PDB entry 7W8N | X-ray diffraction, 1.75 A resolution | chains A and C of the 4 polymer chains in the assembly

== Chain A ==
Protein: Lipase
Organism: Erythrobacter longus
UniProt: A0A074MDU6 (A0A074MDU6_ERYLO); numbering as in UniProt (aligned over 1-314)
Chain sequence (314 residues; row label = number of the first residue in the row):
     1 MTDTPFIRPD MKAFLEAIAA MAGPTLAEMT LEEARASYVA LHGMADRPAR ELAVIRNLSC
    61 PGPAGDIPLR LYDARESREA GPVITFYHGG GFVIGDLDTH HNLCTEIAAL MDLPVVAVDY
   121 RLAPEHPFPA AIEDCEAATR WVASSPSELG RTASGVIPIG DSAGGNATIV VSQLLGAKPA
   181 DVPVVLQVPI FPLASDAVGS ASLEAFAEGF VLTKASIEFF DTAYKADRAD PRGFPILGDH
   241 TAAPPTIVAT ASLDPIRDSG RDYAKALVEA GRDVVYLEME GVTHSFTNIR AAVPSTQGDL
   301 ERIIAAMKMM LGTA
Not modelled in the structure: 1-3, 313-314
Ligand contacts:
  - hexanoic acid (6NA): Ala201, Ala205, Phe206, Arg257, Arg261
  - acetonitrile (CCN), molecule 1: Phe14, Ala17, Met44, Ala292
  - acetonitrile (CCN), molecule 2: Leu15, Ala19, Gly209
  - acetonitrile (CCN), molecule 3: Gly62, Pro63, Ala64, Gly65
  - (4-nitrophenyl) hexanoate (D8F): Tyr38, Leu41, Gly89, Gly90, Gly91, Ile94, Ser162, Ala163, Leu193, Val211, Leu212, Ile217, Phe220, Ile256, His284, Ser285
Reported in the primary citation:
  - catalytic residues: Gly90, Gly91, Ser162, Asp254, His284
  - mutagenesis - S162A, D254A, H284A: abolished catalytic activity
  - binding site for (4-nitrophenyl) hexanoate: Gly90, Gly91, Ser162, His284, Ser285
  - mutagenesis - D161A, S285G, N288A: decreased catalytic activity
  - mutagenesis - A167L, F191Y, V211A, S216A: increased catalytic activity
  - mutagenesis - I256L: unchanged catalytic activity
  - mutagenesis - N166A: unchanged catalytic activity on neutral condition
  - mutagenesis - N166A: decreased catalytic activity on alkaline condition
  - contacts within the chain: Asn166-Leu193, Asn166-Gly233, Ser162-His284, Asp254-His284

== Chain C ==
Protein: Lipase
Organism: Erythrobacter longus
UniProt: A0A074MDU6 (A0A074MDU6_ERYLO); numbering as in UniProt (aligned over 1-314)
Chain sequence (314 residues; row label = number of the first residue in the row):
     1 MTDTPFIRPD MKAFLEAIAA MAGPTLAEMT LEEARASYVA LHGMADRPAR ELAVIRNLSC
    61 PGPAGDIPLR LYDARESREA GPVITFYHGG GFVIGDLDTH HNLCTEIAAL MDLPVVAVDY
   121 RLAPEHPFPA AIEDCEAATR WVASSPSELG RTASGVIPIG DSAGGNATIV VSQLLGAKPA
   181 DVPVVLQVPI FPLASDAVGS ASLAAFAEGF VLTKASIEFF DTAYKADRAD PRGFPILGDH
   241 TAAPPTIVAT ASLDPIRDSG RDYAKALVEA GRDVVYLEME GVTHSFTNIR AAVPSTQGDL
   301 ERIIAAMKMM LGTA
Not modelled in the structure: 1-3, 313-314
Sequence notes: conflict Ala204 (Glu in A0A074MDU6)
Ligand contacts:
  - hexanoic acid (6NA): Lys308, Leu311, Gly312
  - acetonitrile (CCN), molecule 1: Thr25, Ala27, Glu28, Ala215
  - acetonitrile (CCN), molecule 2: Leu58, Ser59, Glu148
  - acetonitrile (CCN), molecule 3: Glu208, Gly209, Thr213
  - (4-nitrophenyl) hexanoate (D8F): Tyr38, Leu41, Gly89, Gly90, Gly91, Ile94, Ser162, Ala163, Leu193, Val211, Leu212, Ile217, Phe220, His284, Ser285

== How chain A and chain C interact ==
Contacting residue pairs - 19 pairs, chain A then chain C:
  Phe14(A) with Met44(C), hydrophobic
  Ala17(A) with Gly43(C); Met44(C), hydrophobic
  Ile18(A) with Met44(C)
  Ala20(A) with Pro48(C), hydrophobic; Asn102(C), hydrogen bond (backbone-side chain)
  Met21(A) with Gly43(C)
  Glu32(A) with Glu32(C)
  Glu33(A) with Glu32(C)
  Ala36(A) with Glu32(C); Glu33(C); Ala36(C)
  Ser37(A) with Ala36(C)
  Val39(A) with Glu33(C)
  Ala40(A) with Ala36(C); Ser37(C)
  Gly43(A) with Met21(C)
  Met44(A) with Met21(C), hydrophobic
  Pro48(A) with Ala20(C)
Also at the interface, not in a pair above, chain A (15 interface residues in all): Pro24
Also at the interface, not in a pair above, chain C (15 interface residues in all): Val39, Ala40, Asp46, Arg47, Asp98

== Overview ==
The chain A/chain C interface involves 15 residues from each chain, with 1 hydrogen bond. The hydrogen-bonded
pair is Ala20(A)-Asn102(C). From the paper: catalytic residues Gly90(A), Gly91(A) and Ser162(A) among others;
A167L, F191Y and V211A of chain A, among others, increase catalytic activity; 12 substitutions were tested in
all.
Chain A is Lipase and chain C is Lipase, both from Erythrobacter longus; the structure, Microbial
Hormone-sensitive lipase E53 wild type, was determined by X-ray diffraction, deposited together with 7CI0 and
7CIH.
